Entry 8GTB (electron microscopy, 3.43 A resolution); this record covers chains J and H of the 18 polymer chains in the assembly.

== Chain J (and H) ==
Protein: Major tail protein
From: Dinoroseobacter phage vB_DshS-R4C
Notes: chain H of this document is another copy of the same molecule, construct and numbering; everything in this record applies to it too
UniProtKB: A0A4Y6EGR9 (A0A4Y6EGR9_9CAUD); numbering as in UniProt (aligned over 1-130)
Amino-acid sequence (130 residues; numbered 1 to 130; the number before each row is that of its first residue):
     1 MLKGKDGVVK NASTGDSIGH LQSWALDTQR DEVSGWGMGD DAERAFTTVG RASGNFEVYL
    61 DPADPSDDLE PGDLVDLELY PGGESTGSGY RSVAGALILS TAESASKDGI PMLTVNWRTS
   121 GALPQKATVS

== Interface between chain J and chain H ==
Pairs across the interface (53; chain J residue first):
  Arg-30(J) / Asp-41(H)  salt bridge
  Val-49(J) / Trp-36(H)
  Val-49(J) / Asp-41(H)
  Val-49(J) / Ala-42(H)
  Val-49(J) / Glu-43(H)
  Gly-50(J) / Asp-41(H)  hydrogen bond (backbone-backbone)
  Gly-50(J) / Ala-42(H)
  Gly-50(J) / Glu-43(H)
  Arg-51(J) / Glu-43(H)  salt bridge
  Tyr-59(J) / Met-1(H)  hydrophobic
  Leu-60(J) / Leu-2(H)
  Asp-61(J) / Met-1(H)  hydrogen bond (side chain-backbone)
  Asp-67(J) / Arg-91(H)  salt bridge
  Asp-67(J) / Lys-126(H)
  Glu-70(J) / Lys-126(H)  salt bridge
  Pro-71(J) / Thr-28(H)
  Pro-71(J) / Arg-30(H)  hydrogen bond (backbone-side chain)
  Gly-72(J) / Arg-30(H)
  Gly-72(J) / Thr-47(H)
  Leu-97(J) / Phe-46(H)  hydrophobic
  Leu-97(J) / Thr-47(H)
  Leu-99(J) / Gln-29(H)
  Leu-99(J) / Arg-30(H)  hydrogen bond (backbone-backbone)
  Leu-99(J) / Thr-47(H)
  Ser-100(J) / Thr-28(H)
  Thr-101(J) / Asp-27(H)
  Thr-101(J) / Thr-28(H)  hydrogen bond (backbone-backbone)
  Ala-102(J) / Leu-26(H)
  Ala-102(J) / Asp-27(H)
  Glu-103(J) / Ala-25(H)
  Glu-103(J) / Leu-26(H)  hydrogen bond (backbone-backbone)
  Glu-103(J) / Arg-91(H)  salt bridge
  Ser-104(J) / Trp-24(H)
  Ala-105(J) / Ser-23(H)
  Ala-105(J) / Trp-24(H)  hydrogen bond (backbone-backbone)
  Ser-106(J) / Gly-4(H)
  Ser-106(J) / Gln-22(H)
  Lys-107(J) / Lys-5(H)
  Lys-107(J) / Gln-22(H)  hydrogen bond (backbone-backbone)
  Gly-109(J) / Lys-3(H)
  Gly-109(J) / Gly-4(H)
  Ile-110(J) / Met-1(H)  hydrophobic
  Ile-110(J) / Leu-2(H)
  Pro-111(J) / Leu-2(H)
  Pro-111(J) / Gly-4(H)
  Arg-118(J) / Glu-32(H)  salt bridge
  Arg-118(J) / Ser-34(H)
  Arg-118(J) / Glu-43(H)  salt bridge
  Arg-118(J) / Ala-45(H)
  Ser-120(J) / Ala-45(H)
  Gly-121(J) / Glu-43(H)
  Gly-121(J) / Arg-44(H)
  Leu-123(J) / Ala-42(H)  hydrophobic
Other interface residues (no listed pair), chain J (32 interface residues in all): His-20, Thr-48, Pro-62, Thr-119
Other interface residues (no listed pair), chain H (29 interface residues in all): Asp-40, Pro-81, Gly-89

== In short ==
32 residues of chain J face 29 of chain H across their interface; the contacts include 8 hydrogen bonds and 7
salt bridges. Polar pairs include Arg-30(J)/Asp-41(H), Arg-51(J)/Glu-43(H) and Asp-67(J)/Arg-91(H).
Chain J and chain H are both Major tail protein (Dinoroseobacter phage vB_DshS-R4C); the structure, Cryo-EM
structure of the marine siphophage vB_DshS-R4C tail tube protein, was determined by electron microscopy,
deposited together with 8GTC, 8GTD and 8GTF.
